5HRQ - chains B and I of the 12 polymer chains in the assembly; structure by X-ray diffraction, 1.28 A resolution.

# Chain B
Molecule: Insulin B-Chain
Organism: Homo sapiens
Notes: engineered mutation(s): Pro28Hzp
UniProt: P01308 (INS_HUMAN); residues 1-30 here correspond to UniProt positions 25-54 (UniProt number = residue number + 24)
Amino-acid sequence (30 residues; each row starts with the number of its first residue):
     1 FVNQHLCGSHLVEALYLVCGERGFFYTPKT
Modified residues: Pro-28 ((4S)-4-hydroxy-L-proline; HZP)
Metal / ion sites: Zn2+: His-10 (shared with 1 residue of chain F; 1 residue of chain J)
Residues lining bound ligands:
  - phenol (IPH), molecule 1: Val-2, His-5, Leu-6
  - phenol (IPH), molecule 2: Cys-7, His-10, Leu-11, Ala-14

# Chain I
Molecule: Insulin A-Chain
Organism: Homo sapiens
UniProt: P01308 (INS_HUMAN); residues 1-21 here correspond to UniProt positions 90-110 (UniProt number = residue number + 89)
Amino-acid sequence (21 residues; each row starts with the number of its first residue):
     1 GIVEQCCTSICSLYQLENYCN
Disulfide bonds: Cys-6/Cys-11
Residues lining bound ligands: phenol (IPH): Cys-6, Ser-9, Ile-10, Cys-11, Leu-16

# Chain B / chain I interface
Residue-residue contacts (8):
  Phe-1(B) / Thr-8(I)
  Phe-1(B) / Ile-10(I)
  Val-2(B) / Cys-6(I)
  Val-2(B) / Cys-7(I)
  Val-2(B) / Thr-8(I)  hydrogen bond (backbone-backbone)
  Val-2(B) / Ser-9(I)
  Val-2(B) / Ile-10(I)
  His-5(B) / Ile-10(I)
Interface residues without a listed pair, chain B (4 interface residues in all): Gln-4

# Summary
The interface between chain B and chain I involves 4 residues on one side and 5 on the other, with 1 hydrogen
bond. The hydrogen-bonded pair Val-2(B)/Thr-8(I) is a backbone contact. One phenol molecule is bound between
chain B and chain I.
Here chain B is Insulin B-Chain and chain I is Insulin A-Chain, both from Homo sapiens. Entry 5HRQ (Insulin
with proline analog HzP at position B28 in the R6 state) was determined by X-ray diffraction together with
5HPR, 5HPU and 5HQI from the same study.
